PDB entry 7O0U | electron microscopy, 2.35 A resolution | chains L and M of the 86 polymer chains in the assembly

[Chain L]
Protein: Photosynthetic reaction center L subunit
Organism: Gemmatimonas phototrophica
UniProt: A0A143BHR2 (A0A143BHR2_9BACT); residues 0-273 here correspond to UniProt positions 1-274 (UniProt number = residue number + 1)
Sequence (274 residues; row label = number of the first residue in the row; numbering starts at 0):
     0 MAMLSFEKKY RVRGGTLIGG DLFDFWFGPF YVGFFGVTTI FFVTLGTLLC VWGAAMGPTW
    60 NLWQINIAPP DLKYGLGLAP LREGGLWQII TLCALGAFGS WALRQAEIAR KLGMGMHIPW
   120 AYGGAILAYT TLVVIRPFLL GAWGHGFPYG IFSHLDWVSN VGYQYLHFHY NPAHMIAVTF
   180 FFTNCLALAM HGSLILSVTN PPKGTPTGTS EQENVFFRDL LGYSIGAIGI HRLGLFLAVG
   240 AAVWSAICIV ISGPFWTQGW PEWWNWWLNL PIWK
Disordered / not traced: 0
Ion coordination: Fe ion: His190, His230 (shared with His218(M), Glu233(M), His265(M) of chain M)
Residues lining bound ligands:
  - 0V9 ((19R,22S)-25-amino-22-hydroxy-22-oxido-16-oxo-17,21,23-trioxa-22lambda~5~-phosphapentacosan-19-yl (9Z)-hexadec-9-enoate): Asn60, Leu61, Trp62, Gln63
  - bacteriochlorophyll a (BCL), molecule 1: Thr46, Cys49, Phe97, Tyr128, Leu131, Phe146, Ile150, Phe151, His153, Leu154, Trp156, Val157
  - bacteriochlorophyll a (BCL), molecule 2: Phe97, Tyr121, Ala124, Ile125, Ala127, Tyr128, Leu131, Trp156, Val157, Ser158, Val160, Gly161, Tyr162, Phe167, His168, His173, Ala176, Val177, Phe180, Phe181, Ala241, Ser244, Ala245, Cys247, Ile248
  - bacteriochlorophyll a (BCL), molecule 3: Val157, Tyr162, His168, Phe181
  - bacteriochlorophyll a (BCL), molecule 4: His168, His173, Met174, Val177, Thr178, Phe181, Thr182, Leu185
  - bacteriopheophytin a (BPH), molecule 1: Thr38, Phe41, Val42, Gly45, Thr46, Cys49, Ile89, Cys92, Ala93, Ala96, Phe97, Trp100, Gln104, Ile117, Ala120, Tyr121, Gly123, Ala124, Tyr128, Phe146, Tyr148, Gly149, Ile150, His153, Phe180, Ala237, Val238, Ala241
  - bacteriopheophytin a (BPH), molecule 2: Phe181, Cys184, Leu185, Ala188, Met189, Leu219, Leu220
  - tetramyristoyl-cardiolipin (CD4; (2R,5R,11R,14R)-5,8,11-trihydroxy-5,11-dioxido-17-oxo-2,14-bis(tetradecanoyloxy)-4,6,10,12,16-pentaoxa-5,11-diphosphatriacont-1-yl tetradecanoate), molecule 1: Ala1, Gly27, Pro28, Phe29
  - tetramyristoyl-cardiolipin (CD4), molecule 2: Phe24, Phe26, Gly27, Pro28, Phe29, Val36, Ile39, Phe40, Val42, Thr43
  - tetramyristoyl-cardiolipin (CD4), molecule 3: Asn199, Pro200, Pro201
  - menaquinone 8 (MQ8), molecule 1: Phe26, Phe29, Tyr30, Val31, Gly35, Thr38, Ile39, Val42, Trp100, Arg103
  - menaquinone 8 (MQ8), molecule 2: Val36, Thr37, Phe40, Phe41, Leu44, Leu91, Leu94, Gly95, Trp119, Gly122, Gly123, Ile125, Leu126, Thr129, Val238
  - menaquinone 8 (MQ8), molecule 3: Pro270, Ile271, Trp272
  - phosphatidylglycerol (PGW; (1R)-2-{[(S)-{[(2S)-2,3-dihydroxypropyl]oxy}(hydroxy)phosphoryl]oxy}-1-[(hexadecanoyloxy)methyl]ethyl (9Z)-octadec-9-enoate): Asn60, Leu61, Trp62, Ile150, Phe151
  - V7B ([(2S)-3-[(2R,3R,4R,5S,6R)-6-(hydroxymethyl)-5-[(2R,3R,4S,5S,6R)-6-(hydroxymethyl)-3,4,5-tris(oxidanyl)oxan-2-yl]oxy-3,4-bis(oxidanyl)oxan-2-yl]oxy-2-(12-methyltridecanoyloxy)propyl] 12-methyltridecanoate): Thr46, Leu47, Cys49, Val50, Pro57, Thr58, Trp59, Asn60, Leu61, Ile64, Ile66, Tyr148, Ile150

[Chain M]
Protein: RC-M
Organism: Gemmatimonas phototrophica
Sequence (367 residues; numbered 1 to 367; the number before each row is that of its first residue):
     1 MLEYQNLFTR VQVRTVPEPG IPIDESTGTR YGTGTFSYLA GKFGDAQIGP IYLGWAGVLS
    61 LIFGFIAIEI IGLNMWASVG WDPVEFIRQL PWLALEPPPP QYGLRVPPLN QGGWYLMAGF
   121 FLTVSIILWW IRIYRRARAL QMGSHLPWAF ASAIFLYSTF FFQPLLVGSW SEMVPFGIFP
   181 HLDWTSAFSI RYGNLYYNPF HALSIAFLYG SAVLFAMHGA TILAVARMGG EREIEQITDR
   241 GTAAERSMLF WRWCMGFNAT MESIHRWAWW FAVLTTFTGG IGILLTGTVV DNWYLWGVKH
   301 GLVAPYPAQN QLTPEQQDLL RGRYQGTAPD SFPSYVVPQN ATMPDTAAAP IVTDSITTDS
   361 TKTGGTQ
Disordered / not traced: 22-35, 338-367
Modified positions: Met1 (N-formylmethionine; FME)
Covalently attached groups: alpha-D-mannopyranose (MAN) linked to Ser331
Ion coordination: Fe ion: His218, Glu233, His265 (shared with His190(L), His230(L) of chain L)
Residues lining bound ligands:
  - 0V9 ((19R,22S)-25-amino-22-hydroxy-22-oxido-16-oxo-17,21,23-trioxa-22lambda~5~-phosphapentacosan-19-yl (9Z)-hexadec-9-enoate), molecule 1: Leu104, Phe120, Thr123, Val124, Ile127, Phe155, Phe161, Phe162, Leu165, Leu166, Gly168, Leu284
  - 0V9, molecule 2: Phe277, Ile281, Leu285, Val289
  - bacteriochlorophyll a (BCL), molecule 1: Ile68, Ile71, Leu122, Ile126, Phe150, Ala153, Ile154, Leu156, Tyr157, Phe160, Phe176, Trp184, Thr185, Ser186, Phe188, Ser189, Asn194, Leu195, Tyr196, His201, Ser204, Ile205, Leu208, Tyr209, Thr275, Thr276, Gly279, Gly280, Gly282, Ile283
  - bacteriochlorophyll a (BCL), molecule 2: Ile68, Tyr157, Phe160, Val174, Ile178, His181, Leu182, Trp184, Thr185
  - bacteriochlorophyll a (BCL), molecule 3: Thr185, Ser186, Tyr196, Tyr209
  - bacteriochlorophyll a (BCL), molecule 4: Tyr196, Ala202, Ile205, Ala206, Tyr209, Gly210, Val213, Phe271
  - bacteriopheophytin a (BPH), molecule 1: Val58, Ser60, Leu61, Ile62, Gly64, Phe65, Ile68, Leu122, Ser125, Ile126, Trp129, Ile133, Leu146, Ala149, Phe150, Ala153, Ala272, Val273, Thr276
  - bacteriopheophytin a (BPH), molecule 2: Tyr209, Ala212, Val213, Ala216, Met217, Trp251, Cys254, Met255
  - tetramyristoyl-cardiolipin (CD4; (2R,5R,11R,14R)-5,8,11-trihydroxy-5,11-dioxido-17-oxo-2,14-bis(tetradecanoyloxy)-4,6,10,12,16-pentaoxa-5,11-diphosphatriacont-1-yl tetradecanoate), molecule 1: Trp55, Phe120, Val124, Ile127, Leu128, Trp130, Ile131, Tyr134, Arg135, Phe162
  - tetramyristoyl-cardiolipin (CD4), molecule 2: Arg138, Gly143, Ser144, His145, Trp148, Ala151, Ser152, Phe155, Arg266, Trp269, Trp270, Val273, Phe277
  - tetramyristoyl-cardiolipin (CD4), molecule 3: Ala206, Phe207, Arg252, Met255, Gly256, Phe257, Trp267, Phe271
  - spirilloxanthin (CRT): Ile68, Glu69, Ile71, Gly72, Leu73, Met75, Trp76, Phe86, Tyr115, Leu116, Gly119, Phe120, Thr123, Tyr157, Phe160, Phe161, Trp170, Met173, Val174, Pro175, Phe176, Gly177, Ile178, His181
  - alpha-D-mannopyranose / alpha-L-rhamnopyranose / V75: Thr327, Ala328, Pro329, Asp330, Pro333, Ser334, Tyr335
  - menaquinone 8 (MQ8), molecule 1: Pro83, Val84, Ile87
  - menaquinone 8 (MQ8), molecule 2: Val213, Leu214, Met217, His218, Thr221, Ser247, Met248, Trp251, Met255, Phe257, Asn258, Ala259, Thr260, Met261, Ile264, Trp267, Phe271
  - phosphatidylglycerol (PGW; (1R)-2-{[(S)-{[(2S)-2,3-dihydroxypropyl]oxy}(hydroxy)phosphoryl]oxy}-1-[(hexadecanoyloxy)methyl]ethyl (9Z)-octadec-9-enoate): Pro199, Ala202, Leu203, Trp296, His300, Gly301, Leu302
Reported in the primary citation:
  - post-translational modification sites: Ser331

[How chain L and chain M interact]
Contacting residue pairs (175; chain L residue first):
  Leu3(L) - Leu249(M)  hydrophobic
  Leu3(L) - Arg252(M)
  Phe5(L) - Arg240(M)
  Phe5(L) - Glu245(M)
  Phe5(L) - Met248(M)  hydrophobic
  Phe5(L) - Leu249(M)  hydrophobic
  Glu6(L) - Leu249(M)
  Glu6(L) - Trp253(M)  hydrogen bond
  Tyr9(L) - Thr242(M)  hydrogen bond
  Tyr9(L) - Glu245(M)  hydrogen bond
  Tyr9(L) - Arg246(M)
  Tyr9(L) - Leu249(M)  hydrophobic
  Tyr9(L) - Trp253(M)
  Arg10(L) - Trp253(M)
  Trp25(L) - Trp253(M)
  Pro28(L) - Arg252(M)
  Pro28(L) - Trp253(M)
  Pro28(L) - Gly256(M)
  Phe29(L) - Trp253(M)
  Phe29(L) - Cys254(M)
  Phe29(L) - Met255(M)
  Phe29(L) - Gly256(M)
  Tyr30(L) - Trp253(M)  hydrogen bond (backbone-backbone)
  Pro57(L) - Pro305(M)  hydrophobic
  Asn60(L) - Gly301(M)  hydrogen bond (side chain-backbone)
  Trp62(L) - Gly301(M)
  Trp62(L) - Leu302(M)
  Gln63(L) - Gly301(M)  hydrogen bond (side chain-backbone)
  Gln63(L) - Val303(M)
  Gln63(L) - Ala304(M)
  Gln63(L) - Pro305(M)
  Asn65(L) - Tyr306(M)
  Trp100(L) - Cys254(M)
  Arg103(L) - Trp253(M)  hydrogen bond (side chain-backbone)
  Arg103(L) - Cys254(M)  hydrogen bond (side chain-backbone)
  Gln104(L) - Phe250(M)
  Gln104(L) - Trp251(M)
  Gln104(L) - Cys254(M)  hydrogen bond
  Ile107(L) - Phe250(M)  hydrophobic
  Ile107(L) - Trp253(M)
  Ile107(L) - Cys254(M)  hydrophobic
  Ala108(L) - Phe250(M)
  Lys110(L) - Trp253(M)
  Leu111(L) - Arg246(M)  hydrogen bond (backbone-side chain)
  Leu111(L) - Phe250(M)
  Leu111(L) - Trp253(M)  hydrophobic
  Gly112(L) - Arg227(M)  hydrogen bond (backbone-side chain)
  Met113(L) - Ala224(M)
  Met113(L) - Val225(M)  hydrophobic
  Met113(L) - Arg246(M)
  Met113(L) - Phe250(M)  hydrophobic
  Gly114(L) - Ala224(M)  hydrogen bond (backbone-backbone)
  His116(L) - Ala220(M)
  His116(L) - Leu223(M)
  His116(L) - Ala224(M)
  Ile117(L) - Ala220(M)  hydrophobic
  Ile117(L) - Thr221(M)
  Ile117(L) - Phe250(M)  hydrophobic
  Ile117(L) - Trp251(M)  hydrophobic
  Ala120(L) - Ala220(M)  hydrophobic
  Phe151(L) - Tyr196(M)
  Phe151(L) - Tyr197(M)  hydrophobic
  Phe151(L) - Leu302(M)
  Ser152(L) - Tyr306(M)
  Leu154(L) - Tyr196(M)
  Asp155(L) - Tyr197(M)  hydrogen bond
  Asp155(L) - Tyr306(M)  hydrogen bond
  Val157(L) - Tyr196(M)
  Ser158(L) - Tyr196(M)
  Tyr162(L) - Ile190(M)
  His166(L) - Leu182(M)
  His166(L) - Asp183(M)  salt bridge
  His166(L) - Ser186(M)
  His168(L) - Leu182(M)  hydrogen bond (side chain-backbone)
  His168(L) - Thr185(M)
  His168(L) - Ser186(M)  hydrogen bond
  Tyr169(L) - Phe179(M)
  Tyr169(L) - Asp183(M)  hydrogen bond
  Met174(L) - Phe179(M)  hydrophobic
  Phe180(L) - Leu208(M)
  Phe180(L) - Ala212(M)  hydrophobic
  Asn183(L) - Ser211(M)  hydrogen bond (side chain-backbone)
  Asn183(L) - Ala212(M)
  Asn183(L) - Phe215(M)
  Cys184(L) - Ser211(M)
  Cys184(L) - Ala272(M)
  Cys184(L) - Thr275(M)
  Ala186(L) - Phe215(M)
  Leu187(L) - Ser211(M)
  Leu187(L) - Phe215(M)  hydrophobic
  Leu187(L) - Ala268(M)  hydrophobic
  Ala188(L) - Ala272(M)  hydrophobic
  Met189(L) - Leu146(M)  hydrophobic
  His190(L) - His218(M)
  His190(L) - Glu233(M)  salt bridge
  His190(L) - His265(M)  hydrogen bond
  Gly191(L) - His265(M)
  Ser192(L) - His145(M)
  Ser192(L) - Leu146(M)
  Ser192(L) - Ala149(M)
  Ser192(L) - Trp269(M)  hydrogen bond
  Ile194(L) - Glu233(M)
  Ile194(L) - Ile237(M)  hydrophobic
  Ile194(L) - His265(M)
  Leu195(L) - His145(M)
  Leu195(L) - Glu262(M)
  Leu195(L) - His265(M)
  Leu195(L) - Arg266(M)
  Leu195(L) - Trp269(M)  hydrophobic
  Ser196(L) - Met142(M)
  Ser196(L) - Gly143(M)  hydrogen bond (backbone-backbone)
  Ser196(L) - His145(M)
  Val197(L) - Met142(M)  hydrophobic
  Val197(L) - Ile234(M)  hydrophobic
  Thr198(L) - Ile237(M)
  Asn199(L) - Gly143(M)
  Asn199(L) - His145(M)
  Asn199(L) - Glu262(M)
  Asn199(L) - Arg266(M)  hydrogen bond
  Pro200(L) - Gln141(M)
  Pro201(L) - Arg138(M)
  Pro201(L) - Met142(M)
  Pro201(L) - Gly143(M)
  Thr204(L) - Gln141(M)
  Gly207(L) - Ile234(M)
  Thr208(L) - Ile234(M)
  Ser209(L) - Ile234(M)
  Gln211(L) - Leu140(M)  hydrogen bond (side chain-backbone)
  Glu212(L) - Ile234(M)
  Asn213(L) - Tyr38(M)  hydrogen bond
  Val214(L) - Tyr38(M)
  Val214(L) - Phe43(M)  hydrophobic
  Val214(L) - Ile48(M)  hydrophobic
  Val214(L) - Arg136(M)
  Phe215(L) - Ile133(M)
  Phe215(L) - Arg136(M)
  Phe215(L) - Ala137(M)  hydrophobic
  Phe215(L) - Leu140(M)  hydrophobic
  Phe215(L) - Met142(M)  hydrophobic
  Phe215(L) - Leu146(M)  hydrophobic
  Arg217(L) - Tyr38(M)
  Arg217(L) - Gly49(M)  hydrogen bond (side chain-backbone)
  Asp218(L) - Pro50(M)
  Asp218(L) - Ile51(M)
  Asp218(L) - Tyr52(M)  hydrogen bond (side chain-backbone)
  Asp218(L) - Arg132(M)  hydrogen bond (backbone-side chain)
  Asp218(L) - Arg136(M)  salt bridge
  Leu219(L) - Ile133(M)  hydrophobic
  Leu219(L) - Leu146(M)  hydrophobic
  Ala226(L) - Glu231(M)
  Ile227(L) - Leu223(M)  hydrophobic
  Ile227(L) - Ala226(M)  hydrophobic
  Ile229(L) - Phe215(M)
  His230(L) - His218(M)  hydrogen bond
  His230(L) - Gly219(M)
  His230(L) - Ile222(M)
  His230(L) - Glu233(M)  salt bridge
  Arg231(L) - Glu3(M)  salt bridge
  Arg231(L) - Gln5(M)  hydrogen bond
  Arg231(L) - Leu223(M)
  Gly233(L) - Phe215(M)
  Leu234(L) - Ala216(M)
  Leu234(L) - Leu223(M)  hydrophobic
  Ala237(L) - Ala212(M)
  Ala237(L) - Ala216(M)
  Trp263(L) - Trp92(M)  hydrophobic
  Trp263(L) - Phe179(M)
  Trp266(L) - Ile87(M)
  Trp266(L) - Arg88(M)  hydrogen bond (side chain-backbone)
  Trp266(L) - Trp92(M)
  Leu267(L) - Arg88(M)  hydrogen bond (backbone-side chain)
  Leu267(L) - Trp92(M)  hydrophobic
  Trp272(L) - Val84(M)  hydrophobic
  Trp272(L) - Ile87(M)  hydrophobic
  Trp272(L) - Arg88(M)
Also at the interface, not in a pair above, chain L (87 interface residues in all): Lys8, Phe181, Leu193, Thr206, Glu210, Gly221, Ser223
Also at the interface, not in a pair above, chain M (85 interface residues in all): Tyr4, Phe36, Tyr209, Leu214, Met228, Thr238, Asn258

[Summary]
Chain L and chain M form an interface of 87 and 85 residues respectively, with 31 hydrogen bonds and 5 salt
bridges. Polar pairs include His166(L)-Asp183(M), His190(L)-Glu233(M) and Asp218(L)-Arg136(M). 2
tetramyristoyl-cardiolipin molecules, one phosphatidylglycerol molecule and 2 menaquinone 8 molecules are
bound between chain L and chain M. The paper reports a modification site at Ser331(M).
Chain L is Photosynthetic reaction center L subunit and chain M is RC-M, both from Gemmatimonas phototrophica;
the structure, Cryo-EM structure (model_1a) of the RC-dLH complex from Gemmatimonas phototrophica at 2.4 A,
was determined by electron microscopy, deposited together with 7O0V, 7O0W and 7O0X.
